Entry 3KU3 (X-ray diffraction, 1.60 A resolution); this record covers chains A and B.

[Chain A]
Name: Hemagglutinin HA1 chain
From: Influenza A virus
UniProtKB: C7S226 (C7S226_I57A0); the construct lacks a stretch of the UniProt sequence and is renumbered around it, so the offset changes along the chain: 10-53 = UniProt 15-58; 54-81 = UniProt 60-87; 82-95 = UniProt 89-102; 96-116 = UniProt 104-124; 3 more segments
Sequence (327 residues; row label = number of the first residue in the row; note: 1 number in that range is skipped by the numbering (no residue carries it; nothing is unmodelled there); a row labelled like 116A-116C holds insertion residues (116A, then the next letters in order)):
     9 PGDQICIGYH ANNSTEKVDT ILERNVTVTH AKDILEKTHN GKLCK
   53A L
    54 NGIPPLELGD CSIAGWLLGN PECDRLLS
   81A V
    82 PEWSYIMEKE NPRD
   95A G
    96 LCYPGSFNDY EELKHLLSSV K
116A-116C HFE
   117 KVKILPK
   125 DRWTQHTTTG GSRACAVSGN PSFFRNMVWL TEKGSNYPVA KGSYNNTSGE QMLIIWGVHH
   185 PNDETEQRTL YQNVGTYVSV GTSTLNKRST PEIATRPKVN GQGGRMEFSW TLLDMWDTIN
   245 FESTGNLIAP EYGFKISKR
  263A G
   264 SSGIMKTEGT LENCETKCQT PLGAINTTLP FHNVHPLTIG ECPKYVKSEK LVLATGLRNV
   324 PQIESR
Disordered / not traced: 327-329
Differences from the reference sequence: expression tag (9)
Disulfide bonds: Cys52-Cys277, Cys64-Cys76, Cys281-Cys305
Covalently attached groups: N-acetylglucosamine (NAG) linked to Asn33, Asn169

[Chain B]
Name: Hemagglutinin HA2 chain
From: Influenza A virus
UniProtKB: C7S226 (C7S226_I57A0); residues 1-174 here correspond to UniProt positions 341-514 (UniProt number = residue number + 340)
Sequence (174 residues; row label = number of the first residue in the row):
     1 GLFGAIAGFI EGGWQGMVDG WYGYHHSNDQ GSGYAADKES TQKAFDGITN KVNSVIEKMN
    61 TQFEAVGKEF SNLERRLENL NKKMEDGFLD VWTYNAELLV LMENERTLDF HDSNVKNLYD
   121 KVRMQLRDNV KELGNGCFEF YHKCDDECMN SVKNGTYDYP KYEEESKLNR NEIK
Disordered / not traced: 173-174
Disulfide bonds: Cys144-Cys148
Covalently attached groups: N-acetylglucosamine (NAG) linked to Asn154

[Chain A / chain B interface]
Pairs across the interface - 119 pairs, chain A then chain B:
  Pro9(A) - Glu139(B)
  Gly10(A) - Glu139(B)  hydrogen bond (backbone-side chain)
  Asp11(A) - Ser27(B)
  Asp11(A) - Asn28(B)
  Asp11(A) - Asp29(B)
  Asp11(A) - Glu139(B)
  Asp11(A) - Phe140(B)  hydrogen bond (backbone-backbone)
  Asp11(A) - Lys143(B)
  Asp11(A) - Cys144(B)  hydrogen bond (side chain-backbone)
  Gln12(A) - His26(B)
  Gln12(A) - Ser27(B)  hydrogen bond (backbone-backbone)
  Gln12(A) - Leu133(B)
  Gln12(A) - Cys137(B)
  Gln12(A) - Phe138(B)
  Gln12(A) - Glu139(B)
  Gln12(A) - Met149(B)
  Ile13(A) - His25(B)
  Ile13(A) - Cys137(B)
  Ile13(A) - Phe138(B)  hydrogen bond (backbone-backbone)
  Ile13(A) - Phe140(B)  hydrophobic
  Ile13(A) - Met149(B)  hydrophobic
  Ile13(A) - Val152(B)  hydrophobic
  Cys14(A) - Trp14(B)
  Cys14(A) - Gly23(B)
  Cys14(A) - Tyr24(B)
  Cys14(A) - His25(B)  hydrogen bond (backbone-backbone)
  Cys14(A) - Gly136(B)
  Cys14(A) - Cys137(B)  disulfide
  Ile15(A) - Ile10(B)
  Ile15(A) - Trp14(B)
  Ile15(A) - Gly23(B)
  Ile15(A) - Tyr24(B)  hydrophobic
  Ile15(A) - Leu118(B)  hydrophobic
  Ile15(A) - Tyr119(B)  hydrophobic
  Ile15(A) - Val122(B)  hydrophobic
  Ile15(A) - Gly136(B)  hydrogen bond (backbone-backbone)
  Gly16(A) - Trp14(B)
  Gly16(A) - Met17(B)
  Gly16(A) - Tyr22(B)
  Gly16(A) - Gly23(B)  hydrogen bond (backbone-backbone)
  Tyr17(A) - Ile6(B)  hydrophobic
  Tyr17(A) - Ala7(B)  hydrogen bond (side chain-backbone)
  Tyr17(A) - Ile10(B)  hydrogen bond (side chain-backbone)
  Tyr17(A) - Glu11(B)
  Tyr17(A) - Gly12(B)  hydrogen bond (side chain-backbone)
  Tyr17(A) - Gly13(B)
  Tyr17(A) - Trp14(B)  hydrogen bond (backbone-backbone)
  Tyr17(A) - Met17(B)
  Tyr17(A) - Trp21(B)
  His18(A) - Trp14(B)
  His18(A) - Met17(B)  hydrogen bond (side chain-backbone)
  His18(A) - Gly20(B)
  His18(A) - Trp21(B)  hydrogen bond (backbone-backbone)
  Ala19(A) - Gly13(B)
  Ala19(A) - Trp14(B)  hydrogen bond (backbone-backbone)
  Ala19(A) - Gln15(B)
  Asn20(A) - Gln15(B)  hydrogen bond (backbone-side chain)
  Val26(A) - Asn104(B)
  Asp27(A) - Leu101(B)
  Asp27(A) - Asn104(B)  hydrogen bond (backbone-side chain)
  Thr28(A) - Leu101(B)
  Thr28(A) - Asn104(B)
  Thr28(A) - Glu105(B)  hydrogen bond
  Ile29(A) - Leu98(B)  hydrophobic
  Ile29(A) - Leu101(B)
  Ile29(A) - Met102(B)  hydrophobic
  Ile29(A) - Glu105(B)  hydrogen bond (backbone-side chain)
  Leu30(A) - Glu105(B)  hydrogen bond (backbone-side chain)
  Val34(A) - Leu108(B)  hydrophobic
  Val36(A) - Leu108(B)  hydrophobic
  Thr37(A) - Trp21(B)
  His38(A) - Trp21(B)  hydrogen bond
  Glu106(A) - Glu69(B)
  Glu106(A) - Phe70(B)
  Glu106(A) - Ser71(B)
  Lys109(A) - Glu69(B)  salt bridge
  Lys269(A) - Glu69(B)
  Pro293(A) - Ile56(B)  hydrophobic
  Phe294(A) - Met59(B)  hydrophobic
  Phe294(A) - Gln62(B)
  Pro299(A) - Ala65(B)
  Leu300(A) - Ala65(B)  hydrophobic
  Leu300(A) - Gly67(B)
  Lys307(A) - Met59(B)
  Lys307(A) - Asn60(B)
  Lys307(A) - Gln62(B)
  Tyr308(A) - Gln62(B)  hydrogen bond (backbone-side chain)
  Tyr308(A) - Leu89(B)  hydrophobic
  Val309(A) - Gln62(B)
  Val309(A) - Thr93(B)
  Lys310(A) - Leu89(B)
  Lys310(A) - Asp90(B)  salt bridge
  Lys310(A) - Thr93(B)  hydrogen bond (backbone-side chain)
  Ser311(A) - Thr93(B)
  Ser311(A) - Glu97(B)  hydrogen bond
  Leu314(A) - Glu97(B)
  Val315(A) - Val100(B)
  Val315(A) - Asn104(B)  hydrogen bond (backbone-side chain)
  Leu316(A) - Val55(B)  hydrophobic
  Leu316(A) - Asn104(B)
  Ala317(A) - Asn104(B)  hydrogen bond (backbone-side chain)
  Ala317(A) - Thr107(B)
  Thr318(A) - Trp21(B)
  Thr318(A) - Ile48(B)
  Thr318(A) - His111(B)  hydrogen bond (backbone-side chain)
  Gly319(A) - Trp21(B)
  Gly319(A) - Thr107(B)
  Gly319(A) - Leu108(B)
  Gly319(A) - His111(B)  hydrogen bond (backbone-side chain)
  Leu320(A) - Ile6(B)  hydrophobic
  Leu320(A) - Trp21(B)
  Leu320(A) - His111(B)
  Arg321(A) - Leu108(B)
  Val323(A) - Glu11(B)
  Val323(A) - Gly13(B)  hydrogen bond (backbone-backbone)
  Pro324(A) - Gly12(B)
  Gln325(A) - Gly13(B)
  Ile326(A) - Glu11(B)
  Ile326(A) - Gly12(B)
Also at the interface, not in a pair above, chain A (50 interface residues in all): Asn21, Ile42, Glu89, His110, Ser113
Also at the interface, not in a pair above, chain B (69 interface residues in all): Ala5, Val18, Val52, Val66, Lys68, Glu74, Asp86, Trp92, Ala96, Val115, Leu126, His142, Lys153
Inter-chain disulfides: Cys14(A)-Cys137(B)

[Summary]
The interface between chain A and chain B involves 50 residues on one side and 69 on the other; the contacts
include 1 disulfide bond, 29 hydrogen bonds and 2 salt bridges. Polar pairs include Lys109(A)-Glu69(B),
Lys310(A)-Asp90(B) and Gly10(A)-Glu139(B).
Chain A is Hemagglutinin HA1 chain and chain B is Hemagglutinin HA2 chain, both from Influenza A virus; the
structure, Crystal structure of a H2N2 influenza virus hemagglutinin, avian like, was determined by X-ray
diffraction together with 3KU5 and 3KU6 from the same study.
